Entry 4OK3 (X-ray diffraction, 2.30 A resolution); this record covers chains A and B.

Chain A (and B):
Name: Serine protease NS3
Organism: Hepatitis C Virus
Notes: chain B of this document is another copy of the same molecule, construct and numbering; everything in this record applies to it too
UniProtKB: K4KA16 (K4KA16_9HEPC); residues 180-630 here correspond to UniProt positions 1206-1656 (UniProt number = residue number + 1026)
Sequence (464 residues; each row starts with the number of its first residue):
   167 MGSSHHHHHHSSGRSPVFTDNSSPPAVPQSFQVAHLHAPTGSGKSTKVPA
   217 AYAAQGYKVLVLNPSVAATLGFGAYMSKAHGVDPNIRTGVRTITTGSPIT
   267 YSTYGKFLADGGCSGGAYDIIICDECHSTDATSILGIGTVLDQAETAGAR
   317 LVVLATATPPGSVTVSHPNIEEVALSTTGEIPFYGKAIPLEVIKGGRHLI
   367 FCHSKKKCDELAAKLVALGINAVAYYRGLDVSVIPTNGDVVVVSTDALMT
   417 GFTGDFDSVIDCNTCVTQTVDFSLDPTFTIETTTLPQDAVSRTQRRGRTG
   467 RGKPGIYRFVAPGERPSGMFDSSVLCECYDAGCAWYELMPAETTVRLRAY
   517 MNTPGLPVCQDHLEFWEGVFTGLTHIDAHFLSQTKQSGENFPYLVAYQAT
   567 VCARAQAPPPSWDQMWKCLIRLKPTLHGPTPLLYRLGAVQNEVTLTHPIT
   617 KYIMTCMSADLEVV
Unresolved in the structure: 167-186, 382-386, 391-397, 402-404, 418-419, 630 (chain B: 167-186, 246-262, 415-419, 629-630)
Sequence notes: expression tag (167-179); conflict N403 (Ser1429 in K4KA16), M505 (Thr1531 in K4KA16)
Metal / ion sites: Ca2+ site 1: D437 (shared with D437(B) of chain B); Ca2+ site 2: D437, E447 (shared with D437(B) of chain B)
Ligand contacts: 2SY ([1-(3-chlorobenzyl)-1H-indol-3-yl]acetic acid): V232, T254, G255, T269, G271, K272, L274, A275, A297, T298, L301, E493, A497, W501, Y502

Interface between chain A and chain B:
Residue-residue contacts - 36 pairs, chain A then chain B:
  G327(A) - G327(B)
  G327(A) - P482(B)
  V329(A) - P326(B)
  K352(A) - N518(B)  hydrogen bond
  D437(A) - D437(B)
  T450(A) - Q526(B)
  P452(A) - V524(B)  hydrophobic
  P452(A) - Q526(B)
  P478(A) - M517(B)
  P478(A) - N518(B)
  P478(A) - P520(B)  hydrophobic
  G479(A) - V524(B)
  E480(A) - V524(B)
  R481(A) - M485(B)
  P482(A) - G327(B)
  P482(A) - P482(B)  hydrophobic
  P482(A) - S483(B)
  P482(A) - M485(B)
  S483(A) - P482(B)
  M485(A) - R481(B)
  M517(A) - P478(B)
  N518(A) - K352(B)  hydrogen bond
  N518(A) - P478(B)
  P520(A) - P478(B)  hydrophobic
  V524(A) - G479(B)
  V524(A) - E480(B)
  V524(A) - R481(B)
  C525(A) - P452(B)
  Q526(A) - T449(B)
  Q526(A) - T450(B)  hydrogen bond (side chain-backbone)
  Q526(A) - L451(B)
  E628(A) - Y350(B)
  E628(A) - H369(B)
  E628(A) - K373(B)  salt bridge
  V629(A) - H369(B)  hydrogen bond (backbone-side chain)
  V629(A) - T450(B)
Also at the interface, not in a pair above, chain A (28 interface residues in all): P326, H369, T449, L451, G484, R514, T519
Also at the interface, not in a pair above, chain B (29 interface residues in all): V329, S370, G484, T519, C525, E628

Summary:
28 residues of chain A face 29 of chain B across their interface, with 4 hydrogen bonds and 1 salt bridge.
Among the polar pairs are E628(A)-K373(B), K352(A)-N518(B) and Q526(A)-T450(B). Ligands of chain A: compound
2SY.
Both chains are Serine protease NS3 (Hepatitis C Virus). Entry 4OK3 (Crystal Structure of Hepatitis C Virus
NS3 Helicase Inhibitor Co-complex with Compound 7 [[1-(3-chlorobenzyl)-1H-indol-3-yl]acetic acid]) was
determined by X-ray diffraction (same publication as 4OJQ, 4OK5, 4OK6 and 4OKS).
